PDB entry 3GZU | electron microscopy, 3.80 A resolution | chains B and H of the 15 polymer chains in the assembly

# Chain B
Protein: Inner capsid protein VP2
Organism: Rotavirus A
Notes: fragment: vp2
Reference sequence: B2BMF8 (B2BMF8_9REOV); residue numbers follow UniProt; this construct covers 81-880
Sequence (800 residues; row label = number of the first residue in the row):
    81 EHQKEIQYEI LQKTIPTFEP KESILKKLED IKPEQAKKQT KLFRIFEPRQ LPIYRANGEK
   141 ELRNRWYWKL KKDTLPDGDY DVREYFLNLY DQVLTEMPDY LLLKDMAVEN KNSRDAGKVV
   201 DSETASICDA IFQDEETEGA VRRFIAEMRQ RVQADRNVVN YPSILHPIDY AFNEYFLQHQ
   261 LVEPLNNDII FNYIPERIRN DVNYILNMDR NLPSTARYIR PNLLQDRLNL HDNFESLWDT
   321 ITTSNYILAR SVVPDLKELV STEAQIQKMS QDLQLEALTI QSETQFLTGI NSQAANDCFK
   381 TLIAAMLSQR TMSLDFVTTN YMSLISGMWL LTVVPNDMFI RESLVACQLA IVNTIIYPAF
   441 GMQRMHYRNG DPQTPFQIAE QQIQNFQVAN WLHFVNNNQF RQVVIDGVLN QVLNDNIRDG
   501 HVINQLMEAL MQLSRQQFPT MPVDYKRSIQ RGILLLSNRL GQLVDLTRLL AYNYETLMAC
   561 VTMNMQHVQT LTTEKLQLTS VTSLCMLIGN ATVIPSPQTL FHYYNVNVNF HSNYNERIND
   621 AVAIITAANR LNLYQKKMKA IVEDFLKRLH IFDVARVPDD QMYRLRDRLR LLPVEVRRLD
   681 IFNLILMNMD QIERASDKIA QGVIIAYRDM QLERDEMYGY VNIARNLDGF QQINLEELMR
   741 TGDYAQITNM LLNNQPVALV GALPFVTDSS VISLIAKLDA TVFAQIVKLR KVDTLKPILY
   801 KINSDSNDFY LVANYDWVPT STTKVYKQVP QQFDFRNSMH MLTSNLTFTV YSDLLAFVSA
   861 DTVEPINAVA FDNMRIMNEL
UniProt features mapped onto this chain:
  - region (Hydrophobic): L394 to V414, E422 to M442
  - site (Interaction with the intermediate capsid protein VP6): A220, F224, M228, M839, M841

# Chain H
Protein: Intermediate capsid protein VP6
Organism: Rhesus Rotavirus
Notes: fragment: vp6
Reference sequence: P04509 (VP6_ROTRF); numbering as in UniProt (aligned over 1-397)
Sequence (397 residues; numbered 1 to 397; the number before each row is that of its first residue):
     1 MDVLYSLSKT LKDARDKIVE GTLYSNVSDL IQQFNQMIIT MNGNEFQTGG IGNLPIRNWN
    61 FDFGLLGTTL LNLDANYVET ARNTIDYFVD FVDNVCMDEM VRESQRNGIA PQSDSLIKLS
   121 GIKFKRINFD NSSEYIENWN LQNRRQRTGF TFHKPNIFPY SASFTLNRSQ PAHDNLMGTM
   181 WLNAGSEIQV AGFDYSCAIN APANTQQFEH IVQLRRVLTT ATITLLPDAE RFSFPRVITS
   241 ADGATTWYFN PVILRPNNVE IEFLLNGQII NTYQARFGTI IARNFDTIRL SFQLMRPPNM
   301 TPAVAALFPN AQPFEHHATV GLTLRIESAV CESVLADASE TMLANVTSVR QEYAIPVGPV
   361 FPPGMNWTDL ITNYSPSRED NLQRVFTVAS IRSMLVK
UniProt features mapped onto this chain:
  - region: D62 to L73 (Interaction with the inner capsid protein VP2)
  - binding site (Zn(2+)): H153
  - binding site (Ca(2+)): N266, D286

# Chain B / chain H interface
Contacting residue pairs - 15 pairs, chain B then chain H:
  Q461(B) - D62(H)
  Q461(B) - F63(H)
  Q461(B) - G64(H)  hydrogen bond (backbone-backbone)
  Q462(B) - F63(H)
  Q462(B) - G64(H)
  Q462(B) - L65(H)  hydrogen bond (backbone-backbone)
  I463(B) - G64(H)
  I463(B) - L65(H)
  Q464(B) - G64(H)  hydrogen bond (side chain-backbone)
  Q464(B) - L65(H)  hydrogen bond (side chain-backbone)
  Q464(B) - L66(H)
  Q464(B) - G67(H)  hydrogen bond (backbone-backbone)
  F466(B) - T80(H)
  Q517(B) - T69(H)
  F518(B) - T69(H)
Also at the interface, not in a pair above, chain B (9 interface residues in all): F440, M442
Also at the interface, not in a pair above, chain H (11 interface residues in all): T68, N76, T84

# Summary
The interface between chain B and chain H involves 9 residues on one side and 11 on the other; the contacts
include 5 hydrogen bonds. Polar pairs include Q464(B)-G64(H), Q464(B)-L65(H) and Q461(B)-G64(H).
Here chain B is Inner capsid protein VP2 (Rotavirus A) and chain H is Intermediate capsid protein VP6 (Rhesus
Rotavirus). Entry 3GZU (VP7 recoated rotavirus DLP) was determined by electron microscopy (same publication as
3GZT).
